PDB entry 7VZE | X-ray diffraction, 2.88 A resolution | chains A and E

# Chain A
Name: Tyrosine-protein phosphatase non-receptor type 4
Source organism: Homo sapiens
Notes: EC 3.1.3.48
UniProt: P29074 (PTN4_HUMAN); numbering as in UniProt (aligned over 513-603)
Chain sequence (94 residues; numbered 510 to 603; the number before each row is that of its first residue):
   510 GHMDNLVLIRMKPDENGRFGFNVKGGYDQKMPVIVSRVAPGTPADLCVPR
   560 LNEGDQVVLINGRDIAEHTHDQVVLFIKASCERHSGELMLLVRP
Not modelled in the structure: 510-514
Differences from the reference sequence: expression tag (510-512)

# Chain E
Name: the PDZ-binding motif of HPV16 E6
Chain sequence (7 residues; each row starts with the number of its first residue):
   152 TRRETQL

# Chain A / chain E interface
Contacting residue pairs (23; chain A residue first):
  Arg527(A) - Gln157(E)  hydrogen bond (side chain-backbone)
  Arg527(A) - Leu158(E)
  Phe528(A) - Leu158(E)  hydrogen bond (backbone-backbone)
  Gly529(A) - Leu158(E)  hydrogen bond (backbone-backbone)
  Phe530(A) - Gln157(E)
  Phe530(A) - Leu158(E)  hydrogen bond (backbone-backbone)
  Asn531(A) - Thr156(E)
  Asn531(A) - Gln157(E)
  Val532(A) - Glu155(E)
  Val532(A) - Thr156(E)  hydrogen bond (backbone-backbone)
  Val532(A) - Leu158(E)  hydrophobic
  Lys533(A) - Arg153(E)
  Lys533(A) - Arg154(E)
  Lys533(A) - Glu155(E)
  Gln538(A) - Arg153(E)
  Gln538(A) - Arg154(E)  hydrogen bond (side chain-backbone)
  Met540(A) - Arg153(E)
  Ser545(A) - Glu155(E)
  His579(A) - Arg154(E)  hydrogen bond (side chain-backbone)
  His579(A) - Glu155(E)
  His579(A) - Thr156(E)
  Asp580(A) - Arg154(E)  salt bridge
  Ile586(A) - Leu158(E)  hydrophobic
Other interface residues (no listed pair), chain A (16 interface residues in all): Gly534, Asp537, Val583

# Overview
The interface between chain A and chain E involves 16 residues on one side and 6 on the other; the contacts
include 7 hydrogen bonds and 1 salt bridge. Among the polar pairs are Asp580(A)-Arg154(E), Arg527(A)-Gln157(E)
and Phe528(A)-Leu158(E).
Here chain A is Tyrosine-protein phosphatase non-receptor type 4 (Homo sapiens) and chain E is the PDZ-binding
motif of HPV16 E6. Entry 7VZE (Crystal structure of PTPN4 PDZ bound to the PBM of HPV16 E6) was determined by
X-ray diffraction.
